Entry 6VBU (electron microscopy, 3.10 A resolution); this record covers chains 0 and 4 of the 8 polymer chains in the assembly.

== Chain 0 ==
Name: Bardet-Biedl syndrome 18 protein
From: Bos taurus
Reference sequence: G3N2W1 (G3N2W1_BOVIN); residue numbers follow UniProt; this construct covers 1-69
Sequence (69 residues; row label = number of the first residue in the row):
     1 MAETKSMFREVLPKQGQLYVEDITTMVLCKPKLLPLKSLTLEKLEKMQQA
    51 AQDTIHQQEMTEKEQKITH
Disordered / not traced: 1-6, 59-69

== Chain 4 ==
Name: Bardet-Biedl syndrome 4 protein homolog
From: Bos taurus
Reference sequence: Q1JQ97 (BBS4_BOVIN); residue numbers follow UniProt; this construct covers 1-519
Sequence (519 residues; row label = number of the first residue in the row):
     1 MAEEKLSARTQLPVSAESQKPVLKKAPEFPILEKQNWLIHLYYIQKDYEA
    51 CKAVIKEQLQETHGLCEYAIYVQALIFRLEGNIQESLRLFQMCAFLSPQC
   101 ADNLKQVARSLFLLGKHKAAIEVYNEAAKLNQKDWEICHNLGVCYIYLKQ
   151 FDKAQDQLHNALHLNRHDLTYIMLGKIFLLKGDLDKAIEIYKKAVEFSPE
   201 NTELLTTLGLLYLQLGIYQKAFEHLGNTLTYDPTNYKAILAAGSMMQTHG
   251 DFDVALTKYKVVACAVIESPPLWNNIGMCFFGKKKYVAAISCLKRANYLA
   301 PLDWKILYNLGLVHLTMQQYASAFHFLSAAINFQPKMGELYMLLAVALTN
   351 LEDSENAKRAYEEAVRLDKCNPLVNLNYAVLLYNQGEKRDALAQYQEMEK
   401 KVNLLKYSSSLEFDPEMVEVAQKLGAALQVGEALVWTKPVKDPKSKHQTA
   451 STSKAAGFQQPLGSNQALGQAMSSAATCRKLSSGAGGTSQLTKPPSLPLE
   501 PEPTVEAQPTEASAQTREK
Disordered / not traced: 1-33, 403-407, 425-519

== Interface between chain 0 and chain 4 ==
Pairs across the interface (66):
  Met7(0) with Tyr383(4), hydrophobic; Asn384(4)
  Phe8(0) with Val380(4); Tyr383(4), hydrophobic; Asn384(4); Glu416(4); Glu419(4); Val420(4), hydrophobic; Lys423(4)
  Arg9(0) with Val380(4); Glu416(4), hydrogen bond (backbone-side chain)
  Glu10(0) with Val346(4); Thr349(4), hydrogen bond; Asn350(4), hydrogen bond; Tyr361(4), hydrogen bond; Asn377(4)
  Val11(0) with Leu373(4), hydrophobic; Asn377(4), hydrogen bond (backbone-side chain); Glu416(4)
  Leu12(0) with Leu315(4), hydrophobic; Leu343(4), hydrophobic; Val346(4), hydrophobic; Leu373(4)
  Pro13(0) with Tyr308(4); Leu312(4); Leu343(4); Leu373(4)
  Lys14(0) with Phe281(4); Ser410(4), hydrogen bond
  Gln15(0) with Gln247(4); Thr248(4); Met278(4)
  Gly16(0) with Met278(4); Asn309(4); Leu312(4)
  Gln17(0) with Asn274(4), hydrogen bond (backbone-side chain); Trp304(4); Tyr308(4); Asn309(4), hydrogen bond (backbone-side chain); Met337(4)
  Leu18(0) with Ser244(4); Gln247(4); Asn274(4); Asn275(4); Met278(4), hydrophobic; Lys305(4)
  Tyr19(0) with Leu240(4); Ser244(4); Pro271(4), hydrophobic; Asn274(4); Asn275(4), hydrogen bond (backbone-side chain); Asp303(4), hydrogen bond; Lys305(4); Ile306(4)
  Val20(0) with Leu210(4); Leu213(4), hydrophobic; Gln214(4); Leu240(4); Ala241(4); Ser244(4)
  Glu21(0) with Leu240(4)
  Asp22(0) with Tyr236(4), hydrogen bond; Pro271(4)
  Leu28(0) with Leu302(4), hydrophobic
  Lys30(0) with Tyr298(4)
  Pro31(0) with Tyr298(4)
Also at the interface, not in a pair above, chain 4 (46 interface residues in all): Ser269, Met342, Ala345, Leu376, Glu412, Phe413

== Summary ==
Chain 0 and chain 4 form an interface of 19 and 46 residues respectively, with 11 hydrogen bonds. Polar
contacts include Arg9(0)-Glu416(4), Glu10(0)-Thr349(4) and Glu10(0)-Asn350(4).
Chain 0 is Bardet-Biedl syndrome 18 protein and chain 4 is Bardet-Biedl syndrome 4 protein homolog, both from
Bos taurus; the structure, Structure of the bovine BBSome complex, was determined by electron microscopy
together with 6VBV from the same study.
